PDB entry 9JU1 | X-ray diffraction, 1.45 A resolution | chains C and A

[Chain C]
Molecule: VS42-LR3
Chain sequence (44 residues; each row starts with the number of its first residue):
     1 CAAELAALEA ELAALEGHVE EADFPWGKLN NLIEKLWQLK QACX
Modified positions: NH2 (amino group) at position 44
Disulfides: Cys1-Cys43

[Chain A]
Molecule: Vascular endothelial growth factor A, long form
Organism: Homo sapiens
UniProt: P15692 (VEGFA_HUMAN); residues 8-109 here correspond to UniProt positions 214-315 (UniProt number = residue number + 206)
Chain sequence (102 residues; numbered 8 to 109; the number before each row is that of its first residue):
     8 GQNHHEVVKF MDVYQRSYCH PIETLVDIFQ EYPDEIEYIF KPSCVPLMRC GGCCNDEGLE
    68 CVPTEESNIT MQIMRIKPHQ GQHIGEMSFL QHNKCECRPK KD
Disordered / not traced: 8-11, 109
Disulfides: Cys26-Cys68, Cys51-Cys60, Cys57-Cys102, Cys61-Cys104
Curated features (UniProtKB/Swiss-Prot):
  - glycosylation: Asn75 (N-linked (GlcNAc...) asparagine)

[Chain C / chain A interface]
Contacting residue pairs - 22 pairs, chain C then chain A:
  Leu12(C) with Gln22(A)
  Glu16(C) with Met18(A)
  Val19(C) with Met18(A), hydrophobic
  Trp26(C) with Phe17(A), hydrophobic; Tyr21(A)
  Leu29(C) with Met18(A), hydrophobic; Tyr21(A), hydrophobic
  Asn30(C) with Tyr21(A), hydrogen bond; Tyr25(A); Cys61(A)
  Ile33(C) with Tyr21(A), hydrophobic; Tyr25(A), hydrophobic
  Glu34(C) with Tyr25(A), hydrogen bond; Glu103(A); Cys104(A), hydrogen bond (side chain-backbone)
  Leu36(C) with Gln22(A)
  Trp37(C) with Gln22(A), hydrogen bond (side chain-backbone); His27(A)
  Gln38(C) with Lys101(A); Cys102(A), hydrogen bond (side chain-backbone); Glu103(A)
  Gln41(C) with Asn100(A)
Other interface residues (no listed pair), chain C (13 interface residues in all): Lys40
Other interface residues (no listed pair), chain A (15 interface residues in all): Arg23, Cys26, Thr71

[Overview]
The interface between chain C and chain A involves 13 residues on one side and 15 on the other; the contacts
include 5 hydrogen bonds. Polar pairs include Asn30(C)-Tyr21(A), Glu34(C)-Tyr25(A) and Glu34(C)-Cys104(A).
Chain C is VS42-LR3 and chain A is Vascular endothelial growth factor A, long form (Homo sapiens); the
structure, Helix-loop-helix peptide (VS42-LR3) in complex with VEGF-A, was determined by X-ray diffraction.
